6HNU - chains A and B; structure by X-ray diffraction, 1.80 A resolution.

[Chain A (and B)]
Molecule: Aromatic amino acid aminotransferase I
From: Candida albicans WO-1
Notes: chain B of this document is another copy of the same molecule, construct and numbering; everything in this record applies to it too
Reference sequence: C4YJ02 (C4YJ02_CANAW); numbering as in UniProt (aligned over 1-491)
Amino-acid sequence (491 residues; each row starts with the number of its first residue):
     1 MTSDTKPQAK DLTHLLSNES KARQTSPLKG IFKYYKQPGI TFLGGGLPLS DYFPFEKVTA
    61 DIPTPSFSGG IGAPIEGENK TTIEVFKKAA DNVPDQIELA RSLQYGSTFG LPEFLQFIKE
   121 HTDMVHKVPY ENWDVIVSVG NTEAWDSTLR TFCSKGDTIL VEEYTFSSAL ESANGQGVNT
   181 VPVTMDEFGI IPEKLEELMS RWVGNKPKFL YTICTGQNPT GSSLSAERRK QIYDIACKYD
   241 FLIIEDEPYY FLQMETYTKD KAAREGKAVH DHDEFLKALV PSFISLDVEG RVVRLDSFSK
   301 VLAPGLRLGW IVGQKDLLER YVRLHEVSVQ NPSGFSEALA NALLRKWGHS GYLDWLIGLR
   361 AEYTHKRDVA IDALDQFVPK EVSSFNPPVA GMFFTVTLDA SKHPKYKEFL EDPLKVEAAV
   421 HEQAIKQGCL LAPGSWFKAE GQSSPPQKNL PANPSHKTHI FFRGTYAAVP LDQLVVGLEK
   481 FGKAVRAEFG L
Not modelled in the structure: 1-5, 450-456 (chain B: 1-4, 450-456)
Differences from the reference sequence: conflict Leu111 (Ser in C4YJ02)
Residues lining bound ligands:
  - phenylalanine / pyridoxal phosphate, molecule 1: Gly46, Leu47, Tyr105, Gln330
  - phenylalanine / pyridoxal phosphate, molecule 2: Gly140, Asn141, Thr142, Phe166, Tyr211, Ile213, Asn218, Asp246, Pro248, Tyr249, Ser297, Ser299, Lys300, Arg307, Phe393
Reported in the primary citation:
  - binding site for pyridoxal phosphate: Asn141 to Thr142, Phe166, Asp246, Pro248, Tyr249, Ser297, Ser299, Arg307
  - catalytic residues: Lys300
  - binding site for phenylalanine: Leu47, Tyr105, Gln330

[Interface between chain A and chain B]
Contacting residue pairs - 192 pairs, chain A then chain B:
  Arg23(A) with Glu171(B); Gly175(B)
  Gln24(A) with Glu171(B), hydrogen bond (backbone-side chain)
  Pro27(A) with Ser167(B); Trp436(B)
  Ile31(A) with His421(B); Leu430(B), hydrophobic; Trp436(B), hydrophobic
  Tyr34(A) with Ile425(B), hydrophobic; Leu430(B), hydrophobic
  Gly39(A) with Gly428(B)
  Ile40(A) with Ile425(B); Gly428(B); Leu430(B), hydrophobic
  Thr41(A) with Gly428(B), hydrogen bond (backbone-backbone); Cys429(B); Leu430(B), hydrogen bond (backbone-backbone); Gln473(B); Gly477(B)
  Phe42(A) with Leu430(B), hydrophobic; Val469(B)
  Leu43(A) with Leu430(B), hydrogen bond (backbone-backbone); Arg463(B); Gly464(B); Thr465(B), hydrogen bond (backbone-backbone); Val469(B), hydrophobic; Leu474(B), hydrophobic; Leu478(B), hydrophobic
  Gly44(A) with Leu430(B), hydrogen bond (backbone-backbone); Ala432(B); Arg463(B), hydrogen bond (backbone-side chain)
  Gly45(A) with Phe393(B); Arg463(B); Thr465(B)
  Gly46(A) with Met392(B)
  Leu47(A) with Ala467(B); Ala468(B)
  Pro48(A) with Pro304(B), hydrophobic
  Leu49(A) with Tyr363(B); Lys366(B); Ala467(B)
  Tyr52(A) with Ile71(B), hydrophobic; Gly72(B); Trp355(B); Glu362(B), hydrogen bond; Lys366(B), hydrogen bond
  Phe53(A) with Leu302(B); Ala303(B), hydrophobic; Pro304(B)
  Pro54(A) with Asp61(B); Ile62(B); Pro63(B); Leu302(B); Trp355(B), hydrophobic
  Phe55(A) with Asp61(B); Leu306(B), hydrophobic; Leu343(B), hydrophobic
  Glu56(A) with Asp61(B), hydrogen bond (backbone-backbone); Ile75(B)
  Lys57(A) with Ala60(B); Asp61(B), hydrogen bond (backbone-backbone)
  Val58(A) with Val58(B), hydrophobic; Thr59(B); Leu339(B), hydrophobic
  Thr59(A) with Val58(B); Thr59(B), hydrogen bond
  Ala60(A) with Lys57(B)
  Asp61(A) with Pro54(B); Phe55(B); Glu56(B), hydrogen bond (backbone-backbone); Lys57(B), hydrogen bond (backbone-backbone)
  Ile62(A) with Pro54(B)
  Pro63(A) with Pro54(B)
  Ile71(A) with Tyr52(B), hydrophobic
  Gly72(A) with Asp51(B); Tyr52(B)
  Ile75(A) with Pro54(B); Phe55(B); Glu56(B)
  Leu103(A) with Ala303(B); Pro304(B); Gly305(B), hydrogen bond (backbone-backbone)
  Gln104(A) with Pro304(B)
  Tyr105(A) with Ser299(B); Lys300(B), hydrogen bond; Pro304(B), hydrophobic; Arg307(B)
  Thr142(A) with Glu326(B); Val327(B); Ser328(B); Gln330(B)
  Glu143(A) with Ser328(B), hydrogen bond (backbone-backbone)
  Asp146(A) with Arg150(B), salt bridge; Val327(B); Ser328(B)
  Arg150(A) with Asp146(B), salt bridge; Arg150(B); Gln176(B)
  Ser167(A) with Ser26(B), hydrogen bond; Pro27(B)
  Ser168(A) with Val327(B)
  Glu171(A) with Arg23(B); Gln24(B), hydrogen bond (side chain-backbone); Val327(B)
  Ser172(A) with Val327(B), hydrogen bond (side chain-backbone)
  Gly175(A) with Arg23(B)
  Gln176(A) with Arg150(B)
  Ser299(A) with Tyr105(B)
  Lys300(A) with Tyr105(B), hydrogen bond
  Leu302(A) with Phe53(B); Pro54(B)
  Ala303(A) with Phe53(B), hydrophobic; Leu103(B)
  Pro304(A) with Pro48(B), hydrophobic; Phe53(B); Leu103(B); Gln104(B); Tyr105(B), hydrophobic
  Gly305(A) with Leu103(B), hydrogen bond (backbone-backbone); Ser333(B); Gly334(B), hydrogen bond (backbone-backbone)
  Leu306(A) with Phe55(B), hydrophobic; Phe335(B), hydrophobic
  Arg307(A) with Tyr105(B); Gln330(B); Asn331(B); Pro332(B); Ser333(B)
  Glu326(A) with Thr142(B)
  Val327(A) with Thr142(B); Asp146(B); Ser168(B); Glu171(B); Ser172(B), hydrogen bond (backbone-side chain)
  Ser328(A) with Thr142(B); Glu143(B), hydrogen bond (backbone-backbone); Asp146(B)
  Val329(A) with Val329(B), hydrophobic
  Gln330(A) with Thr142(B); Arg307(B)
  Asn331(A) with Arg307(B)
  Pro332(A) with Arg307(B)
  Ser333(A) with Gly305(B); Arg307(B); Ser333(B); Ser336(B), hydrogen bond
  Gly334(A) with Gly305(B), hydrogen bond (backbone-backbone)
  Phe335(A) with Leu306(B), hydrophobic; Ser336(B); Leu339(B), hydrophobic
  Ser336(A) with Ser333(B), hydrogen bond; Phe335(B)
  Leu339(A) with Phe335(B), hydrophobic
  Leu343(A) with Phe55(B), hydrophobic
  Trp355(A) with Tyr52(B); Pro54(B), hydrophobic
  Glu362(A) with Tyr52(B), hydrogen bond
  Lys366(A) with Tyr52(B), hydrogen bond
  Met392(A) with Gly46(B)
  Phe393(A) with Gly45(B)
  His421(A) with Ile31(B)
  Ile425(A) with Tyr34(B), hydrophobic
  Gly428(A) with Gly39(B); Ile40(B); Thr41(B), hydrogen bond (backbone-backbone)
  Cys429(A) with Thr41(B)
  Leu430(A) with Ile31(B); Tyr34(B), hydrophobic; Thr41(B), hydrogen bond (backbone-backbone); Phe42(B), hydrophobic; Leu43(B), hydrogen bond (backbone-backbone); Gly44(B), hydrogen bond (backbone-backbone)
  Leu431(A) with Gly44(B)
  Ala432(A) with Gly44(B)
  Trp436(A) with Pro27(B); Leu28(B), hydrophobic; Ile31(B), hydrophobic
  Arg463(A) with Leu28(B); Leu43(B); Gly44(B), hydrogen bond (side chain-backbone); Gly45(B), hydrogen bond (side chain-backbone)
  Gly464(A) with Leu43(B)
  Thr465(A) with Leu43(B), hydrogen bond (backbone-backbone); Gly45(B)
  Ala467(A) with Leu47(B); Leu49(B)
  Ala468(A) with Leu47(B)
  Val469(A) with Phe42(B); Leu43(B), hydrophobic
  Gln473(A) with Thr41(B)
  Leu474(A) with Leu43(B), hydrophobic
  Gly477(A) with Thr41(B)
Also at the interface, not in a pair above, chain A (101 interface residues in all): Glu19, Ser26, Leu28, Asp51, Ser102, Val139, Trp347, Leu359, Tyr363, Phe394, Phe437, Val476, Leu478, Lys480
Also at the interface, not in a pair above, chain B (101 interface residues in all): Glu19, Gly30, Ser102, Val139, Trp347, Leu359, Phe394, Leu431, Phe437, Val476

[In short]
Chain A and chain B each contribute 101 residues to their interface, with 37 hydrogen bonds and 2 salt
bridges. Polar contacts include Asp146(A)-Arg150(B), Gln24(A)-Glu171(B) and Gly44(A)-Arg463(B). Chain A binds
phenylalanine / pyridoxal phosphate. The paper reports the catalytic residue Lys300(A); a binding site for
pyridoxal phosphate at Asn141(A), Phe166(A) and Asp246(A) among others.
Chain A and chain B are both Aromatic amino acid aminotransferase I (Candida albicans WO-1); the structure,
Crystal structure of the aminotransferase Aro8 from C. Albicans with ligands, was determined by X-ray
diffraction (same publication as 6HNB, 6HND and 6HNV).
